6QM5 - chains A and B; structure by electron microscopy, 3.60 A resolution.

# Chain A (and B)
Name: Predicted protein
Organism: Nectria haematococca
Notes: chain B of this document is another copy of the same molecule, construct and numbering; everything in this record applies to it too
Reference sequence: C7Z7K1 (C7Z7K1_NECH7); residue numbers follow UniProt; this construct covers 1-735
Chain sequence (735 residues; numbered 1 to 735; the number before each row is that of its first residue):
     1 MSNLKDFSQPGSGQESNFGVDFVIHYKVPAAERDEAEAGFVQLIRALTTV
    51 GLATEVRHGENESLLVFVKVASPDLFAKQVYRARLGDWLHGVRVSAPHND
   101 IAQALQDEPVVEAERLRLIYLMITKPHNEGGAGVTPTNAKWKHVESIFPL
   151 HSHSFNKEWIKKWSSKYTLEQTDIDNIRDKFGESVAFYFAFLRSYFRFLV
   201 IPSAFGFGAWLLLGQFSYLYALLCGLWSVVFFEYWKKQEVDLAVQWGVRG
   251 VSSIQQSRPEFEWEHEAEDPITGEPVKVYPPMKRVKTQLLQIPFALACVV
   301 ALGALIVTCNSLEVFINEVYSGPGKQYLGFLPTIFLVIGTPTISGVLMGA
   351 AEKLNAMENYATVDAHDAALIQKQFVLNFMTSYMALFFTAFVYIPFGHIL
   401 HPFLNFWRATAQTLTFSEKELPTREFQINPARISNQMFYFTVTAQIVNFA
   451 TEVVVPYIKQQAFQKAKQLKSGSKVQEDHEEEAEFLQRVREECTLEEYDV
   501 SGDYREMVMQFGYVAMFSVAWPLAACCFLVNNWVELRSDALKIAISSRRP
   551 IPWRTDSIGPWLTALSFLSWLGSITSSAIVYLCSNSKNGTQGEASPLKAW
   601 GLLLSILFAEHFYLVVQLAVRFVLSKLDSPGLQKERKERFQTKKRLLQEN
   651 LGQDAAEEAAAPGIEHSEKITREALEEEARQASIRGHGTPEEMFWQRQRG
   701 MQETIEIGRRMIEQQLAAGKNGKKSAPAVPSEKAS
Disordered / not traced: 1-14, 416-418, 468-475, 588-594, 653-663, 685-687, 720-735
Bound ions: Ca2+ site 1: Asn448, Glu452, Glu506, Glu535; Ca2+ site 2: Glu452, Asp503, Glu506, Glu535, Asp539
What the authors report for this chain:
  - Ca2+ coordination: Asp503

# Interface between chain A and chain B
Contacting residue pairs (139; chain A residue first):
  Phe18(A) with Pro690(B); Glu691(B); Phe694(B), hydrophobic; Trp695(B), hydrogen bond (backbone-side chain)
  Val20(A) with Phe694(B), hydrophobic; Trp695(B), hydrophobic
  Ala30(A) with Leu716(B), hydrophobic
  Arg33(A) with Leu716(B)
  Glu37(A) with Ile712(B); Glu713(B)
  Phe40(A) with Gly708(B)
  Val41(A) with Ile705(B), hydrophobic; Arg709(B)
  Ile44(A) with Thr704(B); Ile705(B), hydrophobic
  Arg45(A) with Met701(B)
  Thr48(A) with Met701(B), hydrogen bond
  Gly51(A) with Ile670(B)
  Leu52(A) with Ile670(B)
  Ala53(A) with Ile670(B), hydrophobic
  Thr54(A) with Gln698(B)
  Glu55(A) with Phe694(B); Trp695(B); Arg697(B); Gln698(B), hydrogen bond (side chain-backbone)
  Val56(A) with Gln698(B), hydrogen bond (backbone-side chain); Thr704(B)
  Arg57(A) with Phe694(B), hydrogen bond (side chain-backbone); Met711(B)
  His58(A) with Met711(B); Gln715(B)
  Gly59(A) with Gln715(B)
  Asn61(A) with Gln715(B), hydrogen bond (backbone-side chain)
  Glu62(A) with Gln715(B); Leu716(B)
  Ser63(A) with Gln715(B), hydrogen bond (backbone-side chain)
  Leu64(A) with Ile712(B), hydrophobic
  Phe67(A) with Trp695(B)
  Lys69(A) with Trp695(B)
  Ala71(A) with Ile670(B), hydrophobic; Glu673(B)
  Ser72(A) with Lys669(B); Glu673(B)
  Leu85(A) with Leu647(B), hydrophobic; Leu651(B), hydrophobic
  Trp88(A) with Lys643(B), hydrogen bond (backbone-side chain)
  Leu89(A) with Phe640(B); Lys643(B)
  Gly91(A) with Lys643(B)
  Asn99(A) with Asn650(B), hydrogen bond
  Pro270(A) with Gln633(B); Lys637(B)
  Ile271(A) with Arg636(B); Phe640(B)
  Thr272(A) with Phe640(B)
  Pro281(A) with Lys626(B)
  Met282(A) with Leu627(B), hydrophobic
  Glu477(A) with Gln714(B), hydrogen bond
  His479(A) with Arg697(B), hydrogen bond
  Glu481(A) with Pro690(B)
  Glu482(A) with Phe694(B)
  Trp570(A) with His611(B)
  Ile574(A) with His611(B)
  Trp600(A) with Leu603(B)
  Leu603(A) with Trp600(B); Leu603(B), hydrophobic; Leu604(B); Leu607(B), hydrophobic
  Leu604(A) with Leu603(B)
  Leu607(A) with Leu603(B), hydrophobic; Leu607(B), hydrophobic
  Glu610(A) with His611(B), salt bridge
  His611(A) with Trp570(B); Ile574(B); Glu610(B), salt bridge
  Leu614(A) with Leu614(B), hydrophobic
  Lys626(A) with Pro281(B); Met282(B)
  Leu627(A) with Met282(B), hydrophobic
  Gln633(A) with Pro270(B)
  Arg636(A) with Ile271(B)
  Lys637(A) with Pro270(B)
  Arg639(A) with Arg639(B)
  Phe640(A) with Leu89(B); Ile271(B); Thr272(B)
  Lys643(A) with Trp88(B), hydrogen bond (side chain-backbone); Leu89(B); Gly91(B)
  Leu647(A) with Leu85(B), hydrophobic
  Glu649(A) with Glu649(B)
  Asn650(A) with Asn99(B), hydrogen bond
  Lys669(A) with Ser72(B)
  Ile670(A) with Gly51(B); Leu52(B); Ala53(B), hydrophobic; Ala71(B), hydrophobic
  Glu673(A) with Ala71(B); Ser72(B)
  Pro690(A) with Phe18(B); Glu481(B)
  Glu691(A) with Phe18(B)
  Phe694(A) with Phe18(B), hydrophobic; Val20(B), hydrophobic; Glu55(B); Arg57(B), hydrogen bond (backbone-side chain); Glu482(B)
  Trp695(A) with Phe18(B), hydrogen bond (side chain-backbone); Val20(B), hydrophobic; Glu55(B); Phe67(B); Lys69(B)
  Arg697(A) with Glu55(B); His479(B), hydrogen bond
  Gln698(A) with Thr54(B); Glu55(B), hydrogen bond (backbone-side chain); Val56(B), hydrogen bond (side chain-backbone)
  Met701(A) with Arg45(B); Thr48(B), hydrogen bond
  Thr704(A) with Ile44(B); Val56(B)
  Ile705(A) with Val41(B), hydrophobic; Ile44(B), hydrophobic
  Gly708(A) with Phe40(B)
  Arg709(A) with Val41(B)
  Met711(A) with Arg57(B); His58(B)
  Ile712(A) with Glu37(B); Leu64(B), hydrophobic
  Glu713(A) with Glu37(B)
  Gln714(A) with Glu477(B), hydrogen bond
  Gln715(A) with His58(B); Gly59(B); Asn61(B), hydrogen bond (side chain-backbone); Glu62(B); Ser63(B), hydrogen bond (side chain-backbone)
  Leu716(A) with Ala30(B), hydrophobic; Arg33(B); Glu62(B)
Other interface residues (no listed pair), chain A (101 interface residues in all): Ser16, Asn17, Gly19, Val68, Pro73, Leu75, His90, Arg284, Val285, Gln288, Ala599, Ile606, Phe622, Val623, Thr642, Leu646, Leu651, Thr689, Gln696, Gly700
Other interface residues (no listed pair), chain B (101 interface residues in all): Ser16, Asn17, Gly19, Val68, Pro73, Leu75, His90, Arg284, Val285, Gln288, Ala599, Ile606, Phe622, Val623, Thr642, Leu646, Thr689, Gln696, Gly700

# In short
Chain A and chain B each contribute 101 residues to their interface; the contacts include 22 hydrogen bonds
and 2 salt bridges. Polar pairs include Glu610(A)-His611(B), Phe18(A)-Trp695(B) and Thr48(A)-Met701(B).
Asn448(A), Glu452(A), Glu506(A) and Glu535(A) form the Ca2+ site 1. Glu452(A), Asp503(A), Glu506(A), Glu535(A)
and Asp539(A) coordinate Ca2+ site 2. From the paper: Ca2+ coordination by Asp503(A).
Chain A and chain B are both Predicted protein (Nectria haematococca); the structure, Cryo-EM structure of
calcium-bound nhTMEM16 lipid scramblase in DDM, was determined by electron microscopy together with 6QM4,
6QM6, 6QM9, 6QMA and 6QMB from the same study.
